PDB entry 7TKI | electron microscopy, 7.10 A resolution (low resolution: residue-level contacts below are approximate; hydrogen-bond / salt-bridge calls are withheld) | chains C and F of the 27 polymer chains in the assembly

Chain C:
Name: ATP synthase subunit alpha
Organism: Saccharomyces cerevisiae
UniProtKB: P07251 (ATPA_YEAST); residues 1-510 here correspond to UniProt positions 36-545 (UniProt number = residue number + 35)
Amino-acid sequence (510 residues; each row starts with the number of its first residue):
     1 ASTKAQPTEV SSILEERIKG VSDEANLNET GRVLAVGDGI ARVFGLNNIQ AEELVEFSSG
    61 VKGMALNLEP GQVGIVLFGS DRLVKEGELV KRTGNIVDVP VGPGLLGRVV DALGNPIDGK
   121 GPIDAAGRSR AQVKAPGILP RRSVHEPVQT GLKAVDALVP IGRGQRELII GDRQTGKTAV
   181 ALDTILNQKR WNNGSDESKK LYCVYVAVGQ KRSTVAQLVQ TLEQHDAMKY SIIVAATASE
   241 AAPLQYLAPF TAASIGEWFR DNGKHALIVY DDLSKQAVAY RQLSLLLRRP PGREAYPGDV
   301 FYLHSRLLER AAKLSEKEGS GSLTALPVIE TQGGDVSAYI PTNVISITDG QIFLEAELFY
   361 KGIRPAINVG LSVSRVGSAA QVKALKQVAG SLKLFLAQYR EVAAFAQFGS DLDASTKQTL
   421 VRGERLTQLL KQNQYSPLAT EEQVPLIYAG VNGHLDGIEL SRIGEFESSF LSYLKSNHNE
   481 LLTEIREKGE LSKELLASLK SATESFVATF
Unresolved in the structure: 1-11, 408-409, 510
Curated features (UniProtKB/Swiss-Prot):
  - binding site (ATP): Gly171 to Thr178
  - site: Ser372 (Required for activity)
  - modified residue (Phosphoserine): Ser22, Ser143

Chain F:
Name: ATP synthase subunit beta
Organism: Saccharomyces cerevisiae
Notes: EC 7.1.2.2
UniProtKB: P00830 (ATPB_YEAST); residues 1-478 here correspond to UniProt positions 34-511 (UniProt number = residue number + 33)
Amino-acid sequence (478 residues; numbered 1 to 478; the number before each row is that of its first residue):
     1 ASAAQSTPIT GKVTAVIGAI VDVHFEQSEL PAILNALEIK TPQGKLVLEV AQHLGENTVR
    61 TIAMDGTEGL VRGEKVLDTG GPISVPVGRE TLGRIINVIG EPIDERGPIK SKLRKPIHAD
   121 PPSFAEQSTS AEILETGIKV VDLLAPYARG GKIGLFGGAG VGKTVFIQEL INNIAKAHGG
   181 FSVFTGVGER TREGNDLYRE MKETGVINLE GESKVALVFG QMNEPPGARA RVALTGLTIA
   241 EYFRDEEGQD VLLFIDNIFR FTQAGSEVSA LLGRIPSAVG YQPTLATDMG LLQERITTTK
   301 KGSVTSVQAV YVPADDLTDP APATTFAHLD ATTVLSRGIS ELGIYPAVDP LDSKSRLLDA
   361 AVVGQEHYDV ASKVQETLQT YKSLQDIIAI LGMDELSEQD KLTVERARKI QRFLSQPFAV
   421 AEVFTGIPGK LVRLKDTVAS FKAVLEGKYD NIPEHAFYMV GGIEDVVAKA EKLAAEAN
Unresolved in the structure: 1-7, 476-478
Curated features (UniProtKB/Swiss-Prot):
  - binding site (ATP): Gly157 to Thr164
  - modified residue: Thr79 (Phosphothreonine), Thr204 (Phosphothreonine), Ser340 (Phosphoserine)

How chain C and chain F interact:
Contacting residue pairs (7; chain C residue first):
  Ala35(C) with His53(F)
  Val36(C) with His53(F)
  Arg82(C) with Ile33(F)
  Ser213(C) with Ser128(F)
  Ala238(C) with Gly290(F)
  Ser239(C) with Gly290(F); Leu291(F)
Interface residues without a listed pair, chain C (11 interface residues in all): Leu34, Ile117, Ala216, Gln217, Gln282
Interface residues without a listed pair, chain F (12 interface residues in all): Ala32, Gln52, Gly55, Phe124, Thr129, Pro283, Thr287

In short:
11 residues of chain C face 12 of chain F across their interface. Curated annotation (UniProt) lists 8
ATP-binding residues on chain C; 8 ATP-binding residues on chain F.
Here chain C is ATP synthase subunit alpha and chain F is ATP synthase subunit beta, both from Saccharomyces
cerevisiae. Entry 7TKI (Yeast ATP synthase State 2catalytic(c) with 10 mM ATP backbone model) was determined
by electron microscopy, deposited together with 7TJS, 7TJT, 7TJU, 7TJV, 7TJW, 7TJX and 30 further entries.
